Entry 8FTD (electron microscopy, 2.76 A resolution); this record covers chains J and Q of the 10 polymer chains in the assembly.

[Chain J]
Name: DNA-directed RNA polymerase subunit beta'
Organism: Escherichia coli
Notes: EC 2.7.7.6
UniProt: P0A8T7 (RPOC_ECOLI); residues 1-1407 here = UniProt positions 1-1407
Chain sequence (1407 residues; numbered 1 to 1407; the number before each row is that of its first residue):
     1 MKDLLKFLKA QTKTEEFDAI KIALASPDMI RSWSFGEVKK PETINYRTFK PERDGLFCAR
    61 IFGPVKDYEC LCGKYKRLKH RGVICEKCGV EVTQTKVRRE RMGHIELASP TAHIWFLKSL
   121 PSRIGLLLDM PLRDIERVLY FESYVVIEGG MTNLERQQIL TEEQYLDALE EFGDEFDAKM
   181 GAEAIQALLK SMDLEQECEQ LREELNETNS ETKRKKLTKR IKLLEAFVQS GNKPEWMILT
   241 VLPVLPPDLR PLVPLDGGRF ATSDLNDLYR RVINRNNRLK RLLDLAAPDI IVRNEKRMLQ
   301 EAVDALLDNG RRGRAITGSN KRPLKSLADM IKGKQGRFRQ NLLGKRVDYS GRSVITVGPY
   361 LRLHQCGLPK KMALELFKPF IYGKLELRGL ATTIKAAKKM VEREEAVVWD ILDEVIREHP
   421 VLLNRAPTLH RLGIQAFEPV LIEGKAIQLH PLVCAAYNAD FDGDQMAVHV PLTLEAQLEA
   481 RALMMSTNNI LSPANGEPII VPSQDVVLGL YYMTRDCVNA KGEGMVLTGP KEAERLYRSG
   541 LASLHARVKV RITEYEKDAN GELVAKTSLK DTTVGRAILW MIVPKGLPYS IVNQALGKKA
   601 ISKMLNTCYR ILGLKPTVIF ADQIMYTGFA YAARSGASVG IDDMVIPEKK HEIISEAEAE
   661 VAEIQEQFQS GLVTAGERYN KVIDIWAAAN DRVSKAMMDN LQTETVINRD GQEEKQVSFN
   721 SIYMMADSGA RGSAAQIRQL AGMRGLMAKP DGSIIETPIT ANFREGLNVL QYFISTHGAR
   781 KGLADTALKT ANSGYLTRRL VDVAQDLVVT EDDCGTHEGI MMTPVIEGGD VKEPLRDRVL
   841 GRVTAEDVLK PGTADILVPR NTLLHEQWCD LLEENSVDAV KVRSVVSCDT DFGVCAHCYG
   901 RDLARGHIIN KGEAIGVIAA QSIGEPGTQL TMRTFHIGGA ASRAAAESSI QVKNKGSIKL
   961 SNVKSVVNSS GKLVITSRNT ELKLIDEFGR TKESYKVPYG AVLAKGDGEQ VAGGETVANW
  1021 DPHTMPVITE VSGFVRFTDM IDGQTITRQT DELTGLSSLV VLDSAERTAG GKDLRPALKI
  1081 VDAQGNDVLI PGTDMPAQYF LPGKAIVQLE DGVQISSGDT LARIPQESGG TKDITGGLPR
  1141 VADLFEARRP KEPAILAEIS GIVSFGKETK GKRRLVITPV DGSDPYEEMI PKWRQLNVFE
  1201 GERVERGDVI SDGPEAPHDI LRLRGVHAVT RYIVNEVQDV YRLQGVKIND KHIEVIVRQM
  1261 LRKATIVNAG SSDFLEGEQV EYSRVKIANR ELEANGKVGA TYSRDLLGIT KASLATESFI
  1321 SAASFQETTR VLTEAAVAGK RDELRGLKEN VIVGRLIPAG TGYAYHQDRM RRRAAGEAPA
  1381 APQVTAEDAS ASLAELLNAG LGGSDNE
Disordered / not traced: 1-15, 932-947, 1127-1133, 1376-1407
Swiss-Prot annotation at these positions:
  - binding site (Zn(2+)): Cys-70, Cys-72, Cys-85, Cys-88, Cys-814, Cys-888, Cys-895, Cys-898
  - binding site (Mg(2+)): Asp-460, Asp-462, Asp-464
  - modified residue: Lys-983 (N6-acetyllysine)
  - mutagenesis: Gln-504 (Q504P: Resistant to antibiotics salinamide A and B), Asn-690 (N690D: Resistant to antibiotics salinamide A and B), Met-697 (M697V: Resistant to antibiotics salinamide A and B), Ala-735 (A735T: Resistant to antibiotics salinamide A and B), Arg-738 (R738C/H/P/S: Resistant to antibiotics salinamide A and B), Ala-748 (A748E: Resistant to antibiotics salinamide A and B), Pro-758 (P758S/T: Resistant to antibiotics salinamide A and B), Phe-763 (F763C: Resistant to antibiotics salinamide A and B), Ser-775 (S775A: Resistant to antibiotics salinamide A and B), Ala-779 (A779T/V: Resistant to antibiotics salinamide A and B), Arg-780 (R780C: Resistant to antibiotics salinamide A and B), Gly-782 (G782A/C: Resistant to antibiotics salinamide A and B), 1 further mutagenesis entry in UniProt
Metal / ion sites: Zn2+ site 1: Cys-70, Cys-72, Cys-85, Cys-88; Mg2+: Asp-462, Asp-464; Zn2+ site 2: Cys-814, Cys-888, Cys-895, Cys-898

[Chain Q]
Molecule: Transcription Unit ssrA Promoter Template DNA
Organism: Escherichia coli
Sequence (85 nucleotides; each row starts with the number of its first residue; note: 1 number in that range is skipped by the numbering (no residue carries it; nothing is unmodelled there)):
    15 GAATCCAGAA TCAGCCCCAA TGTGTAA
    43 AGGTAAGTAT ACCAGATTTA TGAGCGCCAT GACCAGCCTC AATGGCGTTA TCGTTAAA
Disordered / not traced: 15-19, 43-51, 86-100

[How chain J and chain Q interact]
Pairs across the interface (15):
  Leu-120(J) / DT35(Q)  sugar contact
  Asn-209(J) / DA27(Q)  phosphate contact
  Ser-210(J) / DA27(Q)  hydrogen bond to the phosphate
  Glu-211(J) / DG28(Q)  phosphate contact
  Arg-311(J) / DG36(Q)  salt bridge to the phosphate
  Lys-334(J) / DA40(Q)  salt bridge to the phosphate
  Arg-339(J) / DG38(Q)  salt bridge to the phosphate
  Arg-352(J) / DA41(Q)  sugar contact
  Ala-426(J) / DA40(Q)  phosphate contact
  Ala-426(J) / DA41(Q)  sugar contact
  Ala-791(J) / DT39(Q)  base contact
  Tyr-795(J) / DG38(Q)  sugar contact
  Gln-1326(J) / DT37(Q)  sugar contact
  Glu-1327(J) / DG36(Q)  phosphate contact
  Glu-1327(J) / DT37(Q)  hydrogen bond to the phosphate
Also at the interface, not in a pair above, chain J (16 interface residues in all): Arg-346, Thr-790, Arg-798

[In short]
Chain J and chain Q form an interface of 16 and 9 residues respectively; the contacts include 2 hydrogen bonds
and 3 salt bridges. Polar contacts include Ser-210(J)/DA27(Q), Glu-1327(J)/DT37(Q) and Arg-311(J)/DG36(Q).
Chain J is DNA-directed RNA polymerase subunit beta' and chain Q is Transcription Unit ssrA Promoter Template
DNA, both from Escherichia coli; the structure, Structure of Escherichia coli CedA in complex with
transcription initiation complex, was determined by electron microscopy.
